3EJA - chain A; structure by X-ray diffraction, 1.90 A resolution.

== Chain A ==
Molecule: protein GH61E
Source organism: Thielavia terrestris
Chain sequence (208 residues; row label = number of the first residue in the row):
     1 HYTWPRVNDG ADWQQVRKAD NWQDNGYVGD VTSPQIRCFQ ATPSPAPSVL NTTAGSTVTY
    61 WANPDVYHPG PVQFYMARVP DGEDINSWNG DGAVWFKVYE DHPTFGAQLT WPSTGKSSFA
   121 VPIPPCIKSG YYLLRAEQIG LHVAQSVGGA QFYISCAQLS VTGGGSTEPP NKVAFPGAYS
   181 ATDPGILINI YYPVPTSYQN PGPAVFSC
Disulfides: Cys38-Cys156, Cys126-Cys208
Covalently attached groups: N-acetylglucosamine (NAG) linked to Asn51
Ion coordination: Mg2+: His1, His68, Tyr153

== Summary ==
N-acetylglucosamine is covalently linked to Asn51. His1, His68 and Tyr153 coordinate Mg2+.
Chain A is protein GH61E (Thielavia terrestris); the structure, Magnesium-bound glycoside hydrolase 61 isoform
E from Thielavia terrestris, was determined by X-ray diffraction, deposited together with 3EII.
